8XL7 - chains B and E of the 12 polymer chains in the assembly; structure by electron microscopy, 2.85 A resolution.

# Chain B
Protein: Methylcrotonoyl-CoA carboxylase beta chain, mitochondrial
Organism: Homo sapiens
Notes: EC 6.4.1.4
UniProt: Q9HCC0 (MCCB_HUMAN); numbering as in UniProt (aligned over 1-563)
Sequence (563 residues; each row starts with the number of its first residue):
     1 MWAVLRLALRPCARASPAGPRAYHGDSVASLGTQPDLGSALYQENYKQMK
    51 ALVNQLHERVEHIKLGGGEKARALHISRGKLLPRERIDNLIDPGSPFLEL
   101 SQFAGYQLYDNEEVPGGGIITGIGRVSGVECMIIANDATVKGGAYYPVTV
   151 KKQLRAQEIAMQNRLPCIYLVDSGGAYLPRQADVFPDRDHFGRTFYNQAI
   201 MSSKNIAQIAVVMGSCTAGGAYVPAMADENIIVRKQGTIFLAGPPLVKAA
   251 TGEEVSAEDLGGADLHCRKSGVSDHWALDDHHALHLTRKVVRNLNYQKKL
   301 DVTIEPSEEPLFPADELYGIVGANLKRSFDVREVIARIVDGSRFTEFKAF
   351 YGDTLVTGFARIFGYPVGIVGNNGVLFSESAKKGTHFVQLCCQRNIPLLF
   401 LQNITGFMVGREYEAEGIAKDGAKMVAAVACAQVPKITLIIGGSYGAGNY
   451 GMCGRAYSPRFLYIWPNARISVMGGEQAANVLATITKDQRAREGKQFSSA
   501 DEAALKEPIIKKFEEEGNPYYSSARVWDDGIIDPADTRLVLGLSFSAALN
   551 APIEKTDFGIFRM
Unresolved in the structure: 1-22
Small-molecule neighbours:
  - acetyl coenzyme A (ACO), molecule 1: Arg-78, Lys-141, Gly-142, Ala-144, Ser-173, Gly-174, Gly-175, Ala-176, Tyr-177, Leu-178, Ser-215, Thr-217, Ala-218, Leu-246
  - acetyl coenzyme A (ACO), molecule 2: Val-472, Met-473, Val-481, Ile-485, Gln-489
  - biotin (BTN), molecule 1: Ala-218, Leu-241, Ala-242, Leu-246
  - biotin (BTN), molecule 2: Thr-405, Gly-406, Phe-407, Val-409, Tyr-445, Gly-446, Ala-447, Gly-448, Val-472, Met-473, Gly-474, Gln-477
UniProt features mapped onto this chain:
  - region: Arg-343 to Asn-372 (Acyl-CoA binding)
  - modified residue: Lys-70 (N6-acetyllysine), Lys-141 (N6-succinyllysine), Lys-495 (N6-acetyllysine), Lys-511 (N6-acetyllysine)
  - natural variant: Ser-39 (S39F: In MCC2D), Gly-68 (G68V: In MCC2D; uncertain significance), Glu-99 (E99Q: In MCC2D), Ser-101 (S101F: In MCC2D), Gly-105 (G105R: In MCC2D; uncertain significance), Gly-118 (deletion: In MCC2D), Cys-131 (C131F: In MCC2D), Thr-139 (T139I: In MCC2D), Tyr-146 (Y146N: In MCC2D), Lys-152 (K152T: In MCC2D), Arg-155 (R155Q: In MCC2D; R155W: In MCC2D), Asn-163 (N163D: In MCC2D; uncertain significance), 42 further natural variant entries in UniProt
Reported in the primary citation:
  - conformationally variable residues (helix shift): Gly-243 to Gly-252, Gly-474 to Gly-517
  - catalytic residues: Ala-447, Gly-448 (citing earlier work)
  - binding site for biotin: Ala-447, Gly-448

# Chain E
Protein: Methylcrotonoyl-CoA carboxylase subunit alpha, mitochondrial
Organism: Homo sapiens
Notes: EC 6.4.1.4
UniProt: Q96RQ3 (MCCA_HUMAN); numbering as in UniProt (aligned over 1-725)
Sequence (725 residues; each row starts with the number of its first residue):
     1 MAAASAVSVLLVAAERNRWHRLPSLLLPPRTWVWRQRTMKYTTATGRNIT
    51 KVLIANRGEIACRVMRTAKKLGVQTVAVYSEADRNSMHVDMADEAYSIGP
   101 APSQQSYLSMEKIIQVAKTSAAQAIHPGCGFLSENMEFAELCKQEGIIFI
   151 GPPPSAIRDMGIKSTSKSIMAAAGVPVVEGYHGEDQSDQCLKEHARRIGY
   201 PVMIKAVRGGGGKGMRIVRSEQEFQEQLESARREAKKSFNDDAMLIEKFV
   251 DTPRHVEVQVFGDHHGNAVYLFERDCSVQRRHQKIIEEAPAPGIKSEVRK
   301 KLGEAAVRAAKAVNYVGAGTVEFIMDSKHNFCFMEMNTRLQVEHPVTEMI
   351 TGTDLVEWQLRIAAGEKIPLSQEEITLQGHAFEARIYAEDPSNNFMPVAG
   401 PLVHLSTPRADPSTRIETGVRQGDEVSVHYDPMIAKLVVWAADRQAALTK
   451 LRYSLRQYNIVGLHTNIDFLLNLSGHPEFEAGNVHTDFIPQHHKQLLLSR
   501 KAAAKESLCQAALGLILKEKAMTDTFTLQAHDQFSPFSSSSGRRLNISYT
   551 RNMTLKDGKNNVAIAVTYNHDGSYSMQIEDKTFQVLGNLYSEGDCTYLKC
   601 SVNGVASKAKLIILENTIYLFSKEGSIEIDIPVPKYLSSVSSQETQGGPL
   651 APMTGTIEKVFVKAGDKVKAGDSLMVMIAMKMEHTIKSPKDGTVKKVFYR
   701 EGAQANRHTPLVEFEEEESDKRESE
Unresolved in the structure: 1-498, 641-647, 716-725
Covalent attachments: biotin (BTN) linked to Lys-681

# Chain B / chain E interface
Contacting residue pairs - 25 pairs, chain B then chain E:
  Tyr-23(B) / Glu-519(E)
  Tyr-23(B) / Met-522(E)
  Tyr-23(B) / Thr-523(E)
  His-24(B) / Phe-526(E)
  Gly-25(B) / Met-522(E)
  Lys-326(B) / Lys-681(E)
  Lys-326(B) / Met-682(E)
  Lys-326(B) / Glu-683(E)  hydrogen bond (backbone-backbone)
  Val-375(B) / Met-680(E)  hydrophobic
  Thr-405(B) / Met-680(E)
  Thr-405(B) / Lys-681(E)
  Thr-405(B) / Met-682(E)  hydrogen bond
  Gly-406(B) / Met-680(E)
  Phe-407(B) / Met-680(E)
  Met-408(B) / Met-653(E)  hydrophobic
  Met-408(B) / Thr-654(E)
  Val-409(B) / Thr-654(E)
  Glu-412(B) / Thr-654(E)
  Tyr-413(B) / Thr-654(E)
  Tyr-413(B) / Arg-707(E)
  Tyr-445(B) / Lys-681(E)
  Met-473(B) / Lys-681(E)  hydrogen bond (backbone-side chain)
  Gly-474(B) / Lys-681(E)
  Gln-477(B) / Met-680(E)  hydrogen bond (side chain-backbone)
  Gln-477(B) / Lys-681(E)
Interface residues without a listed pair, chain B (23 interface residues in all): Ser-27, Val-28, Ala-29, Arg-327, Ser-328, Phe-377, Glu-379
Interface residues without a listed pair, chain E (14 interface residues in all): Leu-637, Pro-652, Asn-706

# Overview
The interface between chain B and chain E involves 23 residues on one side and 14 on the other, with 4
hydrogen bonds. Polar contacts include Thr-405(B)/Met-682(E), Met-473(B)/Lys-681(E) and Gln-477(B)/Met-680(E).
Bound to chain B: acetyl coenzyme A and biotin. From the paper: catalytic residues Ala-447(B) and Gly-448(B);
a binding site for biotin at Ala-447(B) and Gly-448(B).
Chain B is Methylcrotonoyl-CoA carboxylase beta chain, mitochondrial and chain E is Methylcrotonoyl-CoA
carboxylase subunit alpha, mitochondrial, both from Homo sapiens; the structure, Structure of human
3-methylcrotonyl-CoA carboxylase in complex with acetyl-CoA (MCC-ACO), was determined by electron microscopy
together with 8XL3, 8XL4, 8XL5, 8XL6 and 8XL8 from the same study.
